Entry 7EEB (electron microscopy, 2.90 A resolution); this record covers chains F and H of the 14 polymer chains in the assembly.

== Chain F ==
Protein: Cation channel sperm-associated protein subunit gamma 2
Source organism: Mus musculus
Reference sequence: C6KI89 (CTSG2_MOUSE); numbering as in UniProt (aligned over 1-1145)
Amino-acid sequence (1145 residues; each row starts with the number of its first residue):
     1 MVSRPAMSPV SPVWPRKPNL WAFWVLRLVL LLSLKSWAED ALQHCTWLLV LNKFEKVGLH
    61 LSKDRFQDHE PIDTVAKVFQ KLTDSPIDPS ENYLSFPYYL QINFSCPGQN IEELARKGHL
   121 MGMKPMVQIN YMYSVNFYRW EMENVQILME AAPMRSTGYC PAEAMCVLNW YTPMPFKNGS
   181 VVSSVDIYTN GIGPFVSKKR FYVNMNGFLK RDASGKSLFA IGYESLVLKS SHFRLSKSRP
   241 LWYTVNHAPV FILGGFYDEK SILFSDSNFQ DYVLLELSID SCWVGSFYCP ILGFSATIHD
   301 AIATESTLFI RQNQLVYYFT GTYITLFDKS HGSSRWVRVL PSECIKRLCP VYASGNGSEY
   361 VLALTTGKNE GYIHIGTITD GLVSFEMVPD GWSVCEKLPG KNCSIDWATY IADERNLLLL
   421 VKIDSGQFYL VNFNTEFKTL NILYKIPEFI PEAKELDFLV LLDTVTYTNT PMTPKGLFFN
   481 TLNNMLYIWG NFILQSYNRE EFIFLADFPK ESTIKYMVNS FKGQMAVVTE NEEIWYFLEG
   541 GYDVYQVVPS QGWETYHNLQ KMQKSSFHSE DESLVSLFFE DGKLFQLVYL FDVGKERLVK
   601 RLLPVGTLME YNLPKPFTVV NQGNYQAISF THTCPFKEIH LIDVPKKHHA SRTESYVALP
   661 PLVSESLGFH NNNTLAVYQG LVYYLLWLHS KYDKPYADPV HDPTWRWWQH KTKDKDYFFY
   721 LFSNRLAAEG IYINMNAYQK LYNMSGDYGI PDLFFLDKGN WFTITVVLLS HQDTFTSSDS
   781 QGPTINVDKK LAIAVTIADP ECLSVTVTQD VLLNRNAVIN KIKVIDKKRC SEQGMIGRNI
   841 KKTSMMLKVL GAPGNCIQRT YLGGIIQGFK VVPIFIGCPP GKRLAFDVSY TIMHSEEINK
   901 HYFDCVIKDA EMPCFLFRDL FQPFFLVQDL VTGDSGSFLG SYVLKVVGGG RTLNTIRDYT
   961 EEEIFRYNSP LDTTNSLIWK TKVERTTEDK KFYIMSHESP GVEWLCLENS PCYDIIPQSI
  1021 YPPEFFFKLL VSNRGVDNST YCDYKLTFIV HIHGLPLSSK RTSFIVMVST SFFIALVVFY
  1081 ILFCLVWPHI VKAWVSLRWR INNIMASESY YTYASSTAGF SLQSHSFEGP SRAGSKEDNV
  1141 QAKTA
Not modelled in the structure: 1-43, 1086-1145
Swiss-Prot annotation at these positions:
  - glycosylation (N-linked (GlcNAc...) asparagine): Asn103, Asn178, Asn356, Asn402, Asn672, Asn743, Asn1038
Disulfides: Cys45-Cys106, Cys160-Cys166, Cys289-Cys344, Cys395-Cys403, Cys634-Cys856, Cys802-Cys830, Cys878-Cys1042, Cys905-Cys914, Cys1006-Cys1012
Covalent attachments: N-acetylglucosamine (NAG) linked to Asn103, Asn178, Asn356, Asn672
Ligand contacts: N-acetylglucosamine (NAG; 2-acetamido-2-deoxy-beta-D-glucopyranose): Asn402, Lys422, Ile423, Asp424

== Chain H ==
Protein: Cation channel sperm-associated protein subunit epsilon
Source organism: Mus musculus
Reference sequence: P0DP43 (CTSRE_MOUSE); residue numbers follow UniProt; this construct covers 1-985
Amino-acid sequence (985 residues; row label = number of the first residue in the row):
     1 MPSAGQRKPG SLLALQALQK WLLRGGVGAM LARQVVAALL LWLSCCVSAL WRYYINSQDY
    61 SIFSTRSSIK LEYEGNSFVS WKIPESCKVE NTTSPKTTLH CKRAGIHTIK PIAGNQEVER
   121 HLTVDNSYIC YLWYFTVVDV YYNLSQIVTI WVYDPESAST EELIWTAKKP SLSSRVLTKQ
   181 MNTLGQRPFI FTVEKRLTYH PGPLTSEGTW VIHLPMSSDD IAKVIRGNKV AFQDCFIANL
   241 YFMLTYPMTI ISEPPGYEPL TVPPGSPLML SWDTCISTFA LLATDQETFQ TNDSFQTWTR
   301 VRAPPGILSD AQRHSLRDVI IFDQGTLFLV DGTVYLRTED EFTKLDESRG ISETGILGFS
   361 KRRWCQIRYL YKLASKKSIL IAWSKTTVYA GYATFRFVTL TDTAKLKDFL KLPQTDTLEV
   421 MSVEYLWHPL EAAVLLSHCS VCTTNTRNIR IVIYSAIFQT WTLQDFELQL PKEAILEFRF
   481 LYSAMPDIIM WDQHHVYYSY KNFTVVGTIS TPSGETNLSS LSQGSKIHQV LTDRIGNVVV
   541 KMENNVMFYI KADITEAVIL HTWVNTTAKT VVLFDKSFEV CILYYNENLD EKYQLQTQPY
   601 PLILELQSIN KDLGDWCPYL AFQHNIHSQF YHMDKGESLT IWSQIVYPEN RGLYIVVEHY
   661 GSSVMTWTQN LEYEIASGFC TKTMITRFFQ TTNYELVDNY YQLQKENTGL MLLQFRPSEF
   721 SRTCLTAKPV FEIDVGCDSS KYIMVRGFNK SRCQRRDFSY VIDKELLRES LSDNLKVRYD
   781 VAKYGCPLTL ELGQMFQPIV ELYDENGFIK IVDANFILWE IHGRNDYTFN STMEQNGCIN
   841 EAQTWDSMIE ENPDIPLDDV WGPQNYRPCF SYAIGKPGDL GQPYEILNYS NKNHIKWPMT
   901 YAGMYVYRLK ILDPNYSFCN LTTIFAIESL GMIPRSSVYL VAALIFVLML TFISILVLSY
   961 FWYLKIYRQF IIEPLHKRPA KQKKN
Not modelled in the structure: 1-49, 768-772, 971-985
Swiss-Prot annotation at these positions:
  - glycosylation (N-linked (GlcNAc...) asparagine): Asn91, Asn143, Asn292, Asn502, Asn517, Asn565, Asn749, Asn830, Asn888, Asn915, Asn920
Disulfides: Cys87-Cys101, Cys130-Cys235, Cys275-Cys365, Cys439-Cys442, Cys617-Cys724, Cys737-Cys919, Cys753-Cys786, Cys838-Cys869
Covalent attachments: N-acetylglucosamine (NAG) linked to Asn143, Asn502, Asn830
Ligand contacts: N-acetylglucosamine (NAG; 2-acetamido-2-deoxy-beta-D-glucopyranose): Gly747, Asn749, Arg752

== How chain F and chain H interact ==
Residue-residue contacts (63):
  Glu455(F) with Lys88(H), salt bridge
  Phe458(F) with Gln233(H)
  Val460(F) with Val176(H), hydrophobic
  Leu462(F) with Ser173(H); Val176(H), hydrophobic
  Tyr497(F) with Gln180(H); Leu184(H), hydrophobic; Gln233(H), hydrogen bond
  Asn498(F) with Gln180(H), hydrogen bond; Thr183(H), hydrogen bond
  Glu500(F) with Lys179(H), salt bridge
  Glu501(F) with Val176(H); Lys179(H), salt bridge; Gln180(H)
  Ile503(F) with Gln180(H)
  Tyr542(F) with Gln233(H); Asp234(H)
  Gln772(F) with Ser677(H); Phe679(H)
  Thr776(F) with Leu620(H)
  Ser777(F) with Cys617(H), hydrogen bond; Tyr619(H), hydrogen bond (side chain-backbone); Leu620(H)
  Ser780(F) with Leu620(H), hydrogen bond (side chain-backbone); Ala621(H); Thr726(H)
  Gln781(F) with Leu725(H); Thr726(H); Ala727(H), hydrogen bond (backbone-backbone)
  Gly782(F) with Phe622(H)
  Pro783(F) with Gln623(H); His624(H), hydrogen bond (backbone-backbone)
  Ile785(F) with Gln623(H), hydrogen bond (backbone-side chain)
  Asp788(F) with Tyr128(H)
  Lys789(F) with Ser127(H), hydrogen bond; Tyr128(H)
  Lys790(F) with Tyr128(H)
  Ala792(F) with Phe236(H), hydrophobic
  Ile793(F) with Lys229(H); Phe236(H)
  Ala794(F) with Lys229(H)
  Val795(F) with Lys229(H), hydrogen bond (backbone-backbone); Val230(H)
  Ile797(F) with Thr183(H); Leu184(H), hydrogen bond (backbone-backbone)
  Pro800(F) with Gly185(H); Arg187(H)
  Val805(F) with Asn228(H), hydrogen bond (backbone-side chain)
  Leu813(F) with Leu620(H), hydrophobic; Ala621(H), hydrophobic
  Asn814(F) with Glu674(H); Ala676(H); Ser677(H), hydrogen bond (backbone-side chain); Thr681(H), hydrogen bond
  Arg815(F) with Glu674(H), salt bridge; Ala676(H)
  Asn816(F) with Ser677(H)
  Lys848(F) with Asp234(H), salt bridge
  Leu850(F) with Tyr128(H); Ala231(H), hydrophobic; Asp234(H); Phe236(H), hydrophobic
  Gly851(F) with Asp234(H)
Interface residues without a listed pair, chain F (42 interface residues in all): Phe775, Ser778, Thr784, Thr796, Val807, Gln809, Val811
Interface residues without a listed pair, chain H (46 interface residues in all): Phe63, Lys102, Asp125, Asn126, Ile129, Leu172, Asn182, Phe232, Cys235, His627, Gln644, Val646, Ile675

== Summary ==
42 residues of chain F face 46 of chain H across their interface; the contacts include 15 hydrogen bonds and 5
salt bridges. Among the polar pairs are Glu455(F)-Lys88(H), Glu500(F)-Lys179(H) and Glu501(F)-Lys179(H).
Ligands of chain F: N-acetylglucosamine. Ligands of chain H: N-acetylglucosamine.
Here chain F is Cation channel sperm-associated protein subunit gamma 2 and chain H is Cation channel
sperm-associated protein subunit epsilon, both from Mus musculus. Entry 7EEB (Structure of the CatSpermasome)
was determined by electron microscopy.
